PDB entry 6T87 | X-ray diffraction, 1.56 A resolution | chain A

[Chain A]
Protein: Urocanate reductase
From: Shewanella oneidensis (strain MR-1)
Notes: EC 1.3.99.33
UniProt: Q8CVD0 (URDA_SHEON); numbering as in UniProt (aligned over 130-582)
Amino-acid sequence (460 residues; numbered 0 to 588; 129 numbers in that range are skipped by the numbering (no residue carries them; nothing is unmodelled there); the number before each row is that of its first residue; numbering starts at 0):
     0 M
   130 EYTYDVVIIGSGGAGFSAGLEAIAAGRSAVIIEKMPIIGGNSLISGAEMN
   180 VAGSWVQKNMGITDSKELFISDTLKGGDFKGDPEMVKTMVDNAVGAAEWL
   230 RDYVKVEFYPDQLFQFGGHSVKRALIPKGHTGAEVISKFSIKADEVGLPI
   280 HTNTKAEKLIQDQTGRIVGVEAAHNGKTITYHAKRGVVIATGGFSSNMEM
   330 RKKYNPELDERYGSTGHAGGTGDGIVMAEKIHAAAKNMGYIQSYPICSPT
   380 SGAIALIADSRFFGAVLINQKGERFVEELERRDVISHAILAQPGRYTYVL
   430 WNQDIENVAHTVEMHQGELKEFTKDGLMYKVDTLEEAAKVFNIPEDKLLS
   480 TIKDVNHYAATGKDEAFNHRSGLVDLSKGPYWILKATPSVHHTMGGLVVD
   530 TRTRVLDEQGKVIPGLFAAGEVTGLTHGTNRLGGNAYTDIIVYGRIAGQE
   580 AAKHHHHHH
Disordered / not traced: 583-588
Construct notes: initiating methionine (0); expression tag (583-588)
Metal / ion sites: Na+: T522, M523, G524, E550, T552
Ligand contacts:
  - FAD (flavin-adenine dinucleotide): I138, G139, S140, G141, G142, A143, G144, I161, E162, K163, M164, G168, G169, N170, S171, I173, S174, G175, A176, E177, F245, T283, K284, A285, A319, T320, G321, T344, G345, H346, G348, D352, M356, I383, H520, H521, A548, G549, E550, R560, G563, N564, A565, Y566, I569
  - (2E)-3-(1H-imidazol-4-yl)acrylic acid (URO): G175, E177, F245, Y373, I383, L385, D388, R411, H520, R560, L561, G562, G563
Curated features (UniProtKB/Swiss-Prot):
  - active site: R411 (Proton donor)
  - binding site (FAD): A143, E162, N170, S171, G175, A176, A285, D352, H521, E550, A565
Reported in the primary citation:
  - binding site for (2E)-3-(1H-imidazol-4-yl)acrylic acid: E177, D388, R411, H520, R560, G563
  - catalytic residues: R411 (proposed by the authors, not directly observed)
  - mutagenesis - D388A, R411A, R560A: abolished catalytic activity on (2E)-3-(1H-imidazol-4-yl)acrylic acid
  - mutagenesis - Y373H: increased catalytic activity on fumarate
  - specificity-determining residues: Y373
  - binding site for sulfate ion: R390, R411
  - specificity-determining residues: F391 (by similarity / conservation)

[In short]
Ligands of chain A: flavin-adenine dinucleotide and (2E)-3-(1H-imidazol-4-yl)acrylic acid. The Na+ site is
built by T522, M523, G524, E550 and T552. From UniProt: active-site residue R411 and 11 FAD-binding residues.
The paper reports the catalytic residue R411; D388A, R411A and R560A abolish catalytic activity on
(2E)-3-(1H-imidazol-4-yl)acrylic acid.
Chain A is Urocanate reductase (Shewanella oneidensis (strain MR-1)); the structure, Urocanate reductase in
complex with urocanate, was determined by X-ray diffraction, deposited together with 6T85 and 6T86.
